6Q0V - chains C and E of the 5 polymer chains in the assembly; structure by X-ray diffraction, 2.90 A resolution.

[Chain C]
Name: DDB1- and CUL4-associated factor 15
Organism: Homo sapiens
Notes: fragment: C-terminal domain
UniProtKB: Q66K64 (DCA15_HUMAN); residues 383-600 here = UniProt positions 383-600
Sequence (263 residues; each row starts with the number of its first residue):
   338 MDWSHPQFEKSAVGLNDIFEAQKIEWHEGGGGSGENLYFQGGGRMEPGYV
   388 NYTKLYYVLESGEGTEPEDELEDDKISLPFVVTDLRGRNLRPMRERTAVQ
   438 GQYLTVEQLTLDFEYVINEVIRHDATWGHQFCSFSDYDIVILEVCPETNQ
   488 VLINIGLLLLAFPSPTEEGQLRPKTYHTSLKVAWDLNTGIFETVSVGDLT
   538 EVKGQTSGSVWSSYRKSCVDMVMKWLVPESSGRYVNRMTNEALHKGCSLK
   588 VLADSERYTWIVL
Not modelled in the structure: 338-382, 397-413, 504-507, 580-584
Sequence notes: initiating methionine (338); expression tag (339-382)
Small-molecule neighbours: Tasisulam (P7M; N-[(5-bromothiophen-2-yl)sulfonyl]-2,4-dichlorobenzamide): Arg552, Val556, Val559, Leu563

[Chain E]
Name: DET1- and DDB1-associated protein 1
Organism: Homo sapiens
UniProtKB: Q9BW61 (DDA1_HUMAN); residue numbers follow UniProt; this construct covers 1-102
Sequence (126 residues; row label = number of the first residue in the row; numbers below 1 keep their minus sign (Met-23 is residue -23)):
   -23 MGSSHHHHHHSAVDENLYFQGGGRMADFLKGLPVYNKSNFSRFHADSVCK
    27 ASNRRPSVYLPTREYPSEQIIVTEKTNILLRYLHQQWDKKNAAKKRDQEQ
    77 VELEGESSAPPRKVARTDSPDMHEDT
Not modelled in the structure: -23 to 2, 22-31, 75-102
Sequence notes: initiating methionine (-23); expression tag (-22 to 0)
Curated features (UniProtKB/Swiss-Prot):
  - modified residue: Ala2 (N-acetylalanine), Ser33 (Phosphoserine), Ser95 (Phosphoserine)

[Interface between chain C and chain E]
Contacting residue pairs (19):
  Asp461(C) - Trp63(E)
  Thr463(C) - Lys70(E)
  Glu480(C) - Asn53(E)
  Thr485(C) - Lys51(E)
  Leu489(C) - Leu55(E)  hydrophobic
  Leu489(C) - Leu56(E)  hydrophobic
  Leu489(C) - Leu59(E)  hydrophobic
  Ala520(C) - Leu56(E)  hydrophobic
  Glu529(C) - His60(E)  salt bridge
  Thr530(C) - Trp63(E)  hydrogen bond (backbone-side chain)
  Val531(C) - Leu59(E)
  Val531(C) - His60(E)
  Val531(C) - Trp63(E)
  Ser532(C) - Trp63(E)
  Val533(C) - Trp63(E)  hydrophobic
  Met558(C) - Leu55(E)  hydrophobic
  Trp562(C) - Ile54(E)
  Trp562(C) - Leu55(E)
  Trp562(C) - Tyr58(E)  hydrophobic
Other interface residues (no listed pair), chain C (16 interface residues in all): Leu479, Cys482, Gln487
Other interface residues (no listed pair), chain E (11 interface residues in all): Thr52

[In short]
The interface between chain C and chain E involves 16 residues on one side and 11 on the other; the contacts
include 1 hydrogen bond and 1 salt bridge. Polar contacts include Glu529(C)-His60(E) and Thr530(C)-Trp63(E).
Ligands of chain C: Tasisulam.
Here chain C is DDB1- and CUL4-associated factor 15 and chain E is DET1- and DDB1-associated protein 1, both
from Homo sapiens. Entry 6Q0V (Structure of DDB1-DDA1-DCAF15 complex bound to tasisulam and RBM39) was
determined by X-ray diffraction (same publication as 6Q0R and 6Q0W).
